Entry 8YJW (electron microscopy, 3.55 A resolution); this record covers chains D and F of the 8 polymer chains in the assembly.

== Chain D ==
Molecule: Flap endonuclease 1
From: Homo sapiens
Notes: EC 3.1.-.-
UniProtKB: P39748 (FEN1_HUMAN); residues 1-380 here = UniProt positions 1-380
Chain sequence (380 residues; numbered 1 to 380; the number before each row is that of its first residue):
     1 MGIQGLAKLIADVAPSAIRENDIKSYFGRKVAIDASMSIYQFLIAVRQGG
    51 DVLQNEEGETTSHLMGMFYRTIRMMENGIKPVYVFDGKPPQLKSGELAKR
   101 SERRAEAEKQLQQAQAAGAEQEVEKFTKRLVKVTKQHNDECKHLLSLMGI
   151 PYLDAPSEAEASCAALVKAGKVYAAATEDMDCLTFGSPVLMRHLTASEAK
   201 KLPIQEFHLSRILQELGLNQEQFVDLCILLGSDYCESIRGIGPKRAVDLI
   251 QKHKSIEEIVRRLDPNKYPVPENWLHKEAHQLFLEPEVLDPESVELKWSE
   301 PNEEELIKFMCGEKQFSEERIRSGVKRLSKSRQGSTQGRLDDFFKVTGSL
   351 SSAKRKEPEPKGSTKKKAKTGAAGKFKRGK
Disordered / not traced: 1, 354-380
Swiss-Prot annotation at these positions:
  - region: Thr336 to Phe344 (Interaction with PCNA)
  - binding site (Mg(2+)): Asp34, Asp86, Glu158, Glu160, Asp179, Asp181, Asp233
  - binding site (DNA): Arg47, Arg70, Glu158, Gly231, Asp233
  - modified residue: Arg19 (Symmetric dimethylarginine), Lys80 (N6-acetyllysine), Arg100 (Symmetric dimethylarginine), Arg104 (Symmetric dimethylarginine), Ser187 (Phosphoserine), Arg192 (Symmetric dimethylarginine), Ser197 (Phosphoserine), Ser255 (Phosphoserine), Ser293 (Phosphoserine), Ser335 (Phosphoserine), Thr336 (Phosphothreonine), Lys354 (N6-acetyllysine), Thr364 (Phosphothreonine), Lys375 (N6-acetyllysine), Lys377 (N6-acetyllysine), Lys380 (N6-acetyllysine)
  - mutagenesis: Arg29 (R29A: No significant effect on exonuclease activity or flap endonuclease activity), Asp34 (D34A: Loss of flap endonuclease activity but substrate binding activity is retained), Arg47 (R47A: Significantly reduced exonuclease activity and reduced substrate binding. The positions of the cleavage sites are also shifted), Arg70 (R70A: Loss of exonuclease activity and reduced endonuclease activity. Reduced substrate binding), Arg73 (R73A: No significant effect on exonuclease activity or flap endonuclease activity), Lys80 (K80A: No significant effect on exonuclease activity or flap endonuclease activity), Asp86 (D86A: Loss of flap endonuclease activity but substrate binding activity is retained), Arg103 (R103A: No effect on flap endonuclease activity or substrate binding), Glu158 (E158A: Loss of flap endonuclease activity and substrate binding), Asp179 (D179A: No effect on flap endonuclease activity or substrate binding), Asp181 (D181A: Loss of flap endonuclease activity but substrate binding activity is retained), Ser187 (S187A: Fails to translocate from nucleoli to the nuclear plasma; S187D: Diminishes nucleolar localization), 3 further mutagenesis entries in UniProt

== Chain F ==
Molecule: downstream DNA
From: Homo sapiens
Sequence (10 nucleotides; row label = number of the first residue in the row):
     1 TTAATTTTTT

== Chain D / chain F interface ==
Pairs across the interface - 18 pairs, chain D then chain F:
  Gly2(D) with DT1(F), hydrogen bond to the phosphate; DT2(F), hydrogen bond to the phosphate
  Ile3(D) with DT2(F), hydrogen bond to the phosphate
  Ala7(D) with DA3(F), phosphate contact
  Lys8(D) with DA3(F), sugar contact; DA4(F), salt bridge to the phosphate
  Lys93(D) with DT1(F), salt bridge to the phosphate
  Arg100(D) with DT1(F), salt bridge to the phosphate
  Arg103(D) with DT1(F), base contact
  Glu160(D) with DT1(F), phosphate contact
  Glu178(D) with DT2(F), sugar contact
  Asp179(D) with DT1(F), phosphate contact
  Met180(D) with DT2(F), phosphate contact
  Asp181(D) with DT1(F), phosphate contact
  Arg192(D) with DT2(F), hydrogen bond to the phosphate; DA3(F), salt bridge to the phosphate
  Asp233(D) with DT1(F), phosphate contact
  Tyr268(D) with DT10(F), hydrogen bond to the phosphate
Other interface residues (no listed pair), chain D (17 interface residues in all): Glu158, Lys267

== Overview ==
The interface between chain D and chain F involves 17 residues on one side and 5 on the other; the contacts
include 5 hydrogen bonds and 4 salt bridges. Polar pairs include Gly2(D)-DT1(F), Gly2(D)-DT2(F) and
Ile3(D)-DT2(F).
Here chain D is Flap endonuclease 1 and chain F is downstream DNA, both from Homo sapiens. Entry 8YJW
(Structure of the human endogenous PCNA-FEN1 complex - State H) was determined by electron microscopy,
deposited together with 8YJH, 8YJL, 8YJQ, 8YJR, 8YJS, 8YJU, 8YJV and 8YJZ.
